2ASL - chains E and A of the 3 polymer chains in the assembly; structure by X-ray diffraction, 2.65 A resolution.

== Chain E ==
Molecule: 19-nt DNA strand
Sequence (19 nucleotides; each row starts with the number of its first residue):
   901 CTAACGCTAC CATCCAACC
Not modelled in the structure: 901-902
Modified / non-standard residues: 8OG (8-oxo-2'-deoxy-guanosine-5'-monophosphate) at position 906

== Chain A ==
Protein: DNA polymerase IV
From: Sulfolobus solfataricus
Notes: EC 2.7.7.7
UniProtKB: Q97W02 (DPO42_SULSO); residue numbers follow UniProt; this construct covers 2-352
Amino-acid sequence (360 residues; row label = number of the first residue in the row; numbers below 1 keep their minus sign (Gly-7 is residue -7)):
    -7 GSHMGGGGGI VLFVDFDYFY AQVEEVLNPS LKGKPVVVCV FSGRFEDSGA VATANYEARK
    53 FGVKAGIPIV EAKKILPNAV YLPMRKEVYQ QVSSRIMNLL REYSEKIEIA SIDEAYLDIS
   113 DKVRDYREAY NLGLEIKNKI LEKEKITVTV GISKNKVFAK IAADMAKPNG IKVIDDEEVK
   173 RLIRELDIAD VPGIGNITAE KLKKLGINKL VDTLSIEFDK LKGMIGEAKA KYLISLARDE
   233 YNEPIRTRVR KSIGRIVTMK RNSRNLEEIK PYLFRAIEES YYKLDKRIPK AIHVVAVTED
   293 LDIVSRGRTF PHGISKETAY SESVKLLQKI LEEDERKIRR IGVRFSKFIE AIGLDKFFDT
Not modelled in the structure: -7 to 0, 342-352
Differences from the reference sequence: cloning artifact (-7 to 1)
Bound ions: Ca2+: Asp7, Asp105 (shared with 1 residue of chain D)
Curated features (UniProtKB/Swiss-Prot):
  - active site: Glu106
  - binding site (Mg(2+)): Asp7, Asp105
  - site: Tyr12 (Substrate discrimination)
From the paper describing this entry:
  - Ca2+ coordination: Asp7, Asp105
  - binding site for the 14-nt DNA strand: Tyr12

== Interface between chain E and chain A ==
Contacting residue pairs (39):
  DA904(E) - Pro60(A)  base contact
  DA904(E) - Glu63(A)  base contact
  DA904(E) - Lys66(A)  base contact
  DC905(E) - Gly41(A)  phosphate contact
  DC905(E) - Gly58(A)  base contact
  DC905(E) - Pro60(A)  sugar contact
  DC905(E) - Leu293(A)  base contact
  DC905(E) - Arg331(A)  salt bridge to the phosphate
  8OG_906(E) - Val32(A)  sugar contact
  8OG_906(E) - Ser34(A)  hydrogen bond to the phosphate
  8OG_906(E) - Arg36(A)  phosphate contact
  8OG_906(E) - Ser40(A)  phosphate contact
  8OG_906(E) - Gly41(A)  phosphate contact
  8OG_906(E) - Ala42(A)  base contact
  8OG_906(E) - Gly58(A)  base contact
  8OG_906(E) - Thr250(A)  phosphate contact
  8OG_906(E) - Arg331(A)  salt bridge to the phosphate
  8OG_906(E) - Arg332(A)  salt bridge to the phosphate
  DC907(E) - Val32(A)  phosphate contact
  DC907(E) - Arg247(A)  hydrogen bond to the phosphate
  DC907(E) - Ile248(A)  sugar contact
  DC907(E) - Val249(A)  phosphate contact
  DC907(E) - Thr250(A)  hydrogen bond to the phosphate
  DT908(E) - Gly246(A)  phosphate contact
  DT908(E) - Arg247(A)  salt bridge to the phosphate
  DT908(E) - Ile248(A)  hydrogen bond to the phosphate
  DT908(E) - Arg336(A)  sugar contact
  DA909(E) - Arg242(A)  salt bridge to the phosphate
  DA909(E) - Ser244(A)  phosphate contact
  DA909(E) - Ile245(A)  phosphate contact
  DA909(E) - Gly246(A)  hydrogen bond to the phosphate
  DA909(E) - Arg336(A)  salt bridge to the phosphate
  DC910(E) - Arg242(A)  salt bridge to the phosphate
  DC910(E) - Lys243(A)  hydrogen bond to the phosphate
  DC910(E) - Ser244(A)  hydrogen bond to the phosphate
  DC911(E) - Ala220(A)  phosphate contact
  DA912(E) - Gly218(A)  phosphate contact
  DA912(E) - Glu219(A)  hydrogen bond to the phosphate
  DA912(E) - Ala220(A)  hydrogen bond to the phosphate
Also at the interface, not in a pair above, chain E (10 interface residues in all): DT913
Also at the interface, not in a pair above, chain A (33 interface residues in all): Phe33, Val43, Ala44, Val62, Lys78, Lys214, Val241

== In short ==
The interface between chain E and chain A involves 10 residues on one side and 33 on the other, with 9
hydrogen bonds and 7 salt bridges. Polar pairs include 8OG_906(E)-Ser34(A), DC907(E)-Arg247(A) and
DC907(E)-Thr250(A). The paper reports a binding site for the 14-nt DNA strand at Tyr12(A); Ca2+ coordination
by Asp7(A) and Asp105(A).
Chain E is a 19-nt DNA strand and chain A is DNA polymerase IV (Sulfolobus solfataricus); the structure,
oxoG-modified Postinsertion Binary Complex, was determined by X-ray diffraction (same publication as 2ASD,
2ASJ, 2ATL and 2AU0).
